6S9C - chain A; structure by X-ray diffraction, 2.73 A resolution.

# Chain A
Molecule: Epidermal growth factor receptor
Source organism: Homo sapiens
Notes: EC 2.7.10.1; fragment: kinase domain mutant
Reference sequence: P00533 (EGFR_HUMAN); residue numbers follow UniProt; this construct covers 696-1022
Chain sequence (329 residues; numbered 694 to 1022; the number before each row is that of its first residue):
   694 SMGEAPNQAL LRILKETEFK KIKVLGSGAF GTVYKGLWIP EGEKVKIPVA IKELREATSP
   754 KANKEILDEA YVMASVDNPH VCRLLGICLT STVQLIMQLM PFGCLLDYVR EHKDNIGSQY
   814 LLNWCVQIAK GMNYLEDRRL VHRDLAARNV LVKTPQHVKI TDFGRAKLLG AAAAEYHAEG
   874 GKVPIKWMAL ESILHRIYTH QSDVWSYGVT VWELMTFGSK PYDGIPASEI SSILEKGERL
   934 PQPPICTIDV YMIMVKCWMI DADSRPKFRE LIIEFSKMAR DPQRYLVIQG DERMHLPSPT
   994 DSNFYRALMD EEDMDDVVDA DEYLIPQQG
Not modelled in the structure: 749-750, 863-874, 993-1003, 1020-1022
Sequence notes: expression tag (694-695); engineered mutation Met790 (Thr in P00533), Arg858 (Leu in P00533), Ala865 (Glu in P00533), Ala866 (Glu in P00533), Ala867 (Lys in P00533)
Ligand contacts: L1K (N-[1-(2-methyl-2-oxidanyl-propyl)benzimidazol-2-yl]-2-phenyl-pyridine-4-carboxamide): Leu718, Gly719, Phe723, Val726, Ala743, Lys745, Glu762, Cys775, Met790, Gln791, Leu792, Met793, Pro794, Gly796, Cys797, Asp800, Leu844, Thr854, Asp855
Curated features (UniProtKB/Swiss-Prot):
  - active site: Asp837 (Proton acceptor)
  - binding site (ATP): Leu718 to Val726, Lys745, Asp855
  - site: Tyr1016 (Important for interaction with PIK3C2B)
  - modified residue: Lys745 (N6-(2-hydroxyisobutyryl)lysine), Tyr869 (Phosphotyrosine), Ser991 (Phosphoserine), Ser995 (Phosphoserine), Tyr998 (Phosphotyrosine), Tyr1016 (Phosphotyrosine)
  - cross-link (Glycyl lysine isopeptide (Lys-Gly)): Lys716 (interchain with G-Cter in ubiquitin), Lys737 (interchain with G-Cter in ubiquitin), Lys754 (interchain with G-Cter in ubiquitin), Lys757 (interchain with G-Cter in ubiquitin), Lys929 (interchain with G-Cter in ubiquitin), Lys960 (interchain with G-Cter in ubiquitin), Lys970 (interchain with G-Cter in ubiquitin)
  - natural variant: Glu709 (E709A: Found in a lung cancer sample; E709G: Found in a lung cancer sample; E709K: Found in a lung cancer sample), Gly719 (G719A: Found in a lung cancer sample; G719C: Found in a lung cancer sample; G719D: Found in a lung cancer sample; G719S: Found in a lung cancer sample), Gly724 (G724S: Found in a lung cancer sample), Glu734 (E734K: Found in a lung cancer sample), Glu746 to Ser752 (sequence variant, change not given here; Found in a lung cancer sample), Glu746 to Thr751 (sequence variant, change not given here; Found in a lung cancer sample), Glu746 to Ala750 (deletion: Found in a lung cancer sample), Glu746 (deletion: Found in a lung cancer sample), Leu747 to Thr751 (deletion: Found in a lung cancer sample), Leu747 to Glu749 (deletion: Found in a lung cancer sample), Leu747 (L747F: Found in a lung cancer sample), Arg748 (R748P: Found in a lung cancer sample), 12 further natural variant entries in UniProt
  - mutagenesis: Pro699 (P699A: Reduced phosphorylation), Asn700 (N700A: Abolishes phosphorylation), Leu704 (L704A: Abolishes phosphorylation), Arg705 (R705A: Abolishes phosphorylation), Ile706 (I706A: Abolishes phosphorylation), Lys745 (K745A/M: Abolishes kinase activity), Asp974 (D974A: Strongly reduced phosphorylation), Arg977 (R977A: Reduced phosphorylation), Glu1005 to Asp1006 (Constitutively activated kinase), Tyr1016 (Y1016F: 50% decrease in interaction with PIK3C2B. 65% decrease in interaction with PIK3C2B; when associated with F-1197. Abolishes interaction with PIK3C2B; when associated with F-1197 and F-1092)

# In short
Chain A binds compound L1K. UniProt lists active-site residue Asp837, 11 ATP-binding residues and 11
mutagenesis sites.
Chain A is Epidermal growth factor receptor (Homo sapiens); the structure, Egfr-kinase in complex with
compound 5, was determined by X-ray diffraction (same publication as 6S9B and 6S9D).
